PDB entry 1U4R | X-ray diffraction, 2.20 A resolution | chains A and B

[Chain A (and B)]
Name: Small inducible cytokine A5
Source organism: Homo sapiens
Notes: chain B of this document is another copy of the same molecule, construct and numbering; everything in this record applies to it too
UniProtKB: P13501 (CCL5_HUMAN); residues 1-68 here correspond to UniProt positions 24-91 (UniProt number = residue number + 23)
Sequence (68 residues; row label = number of the first residue in the row):
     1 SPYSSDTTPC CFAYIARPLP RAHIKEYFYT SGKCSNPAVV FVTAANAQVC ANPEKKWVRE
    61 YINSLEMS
Unresolved in the structure: 1-3, 44-45, 68 (chain B: fully traced)
Construct notes: engineered mutation Ala44 (Arg67 in P13501), Ala45 (Lys68 in P13501), Ala47 (Arg70 in P13501)
Disulfides: Cys10-Cys34, Cys11-Cys50
From the paper describing this entry:
  - binding site for sulfate ion: His23, Thr43, Lys55, Lys56, Trp57, Arg59
  - contacts within the chain: His23-Glu66 (hydrogen bond)
  - mutagenesis - Y3A: unchanged binding to heparin octasaccharide

[Chain A / chain B interface]
Pairs across the interface (40; chain A residue first):
  Ser4(A) - Ala13(B)
  Ser5(A) - Ala13(B)
  Ser5(A) - Tyr14(B)
  Ser5(A) - Ile15(B)  hydrogen bond (side chain-backbone)
  Ser5(A) - Cys50(B)  hydrogen bond (backbone-backbone)
  Asp6(A) - Gln48(B)
  Asp6(A) - Val49(B)
  Asp6(A) - Cys50(B)
  Thr7(A) - Pro9(B)
  Thr7(A) - Cys10(B)
  Thr7(A) - Val40(B)
  Thr7(A) - Gln48(B)  hydrogen bond
  Thr7(A) - Cys50(B)
  Thr8(A) - Thr8(B)
  Thr8(A) - Pro9(B)
  Thr8(A) - Cys10(B)  hydrogen bond (backbone-backbone)
  Thr8(A) - Phe12(B)
  Pro9(A) - Thr8(B)
  Cys10(A) - Thr7(B)
  Cys10(A) - Thr8(B)  hydrogen bond (backbone-backbone)
  Cys10(A) - Phe12(B)  hydrophobic
  Phe12(A) - Thr8(B)
  Phe12(A) - Cys10(B)  hydrophobic
  Phe12(A) - Lys33(B)
  Phe12(A) - Cys34(B)
  Ile15(A) - Tyr3(B)  hydrophobic
  Pro20(A) - Tyr3(B)
  His23(A) - Pro2(B)
  Lys33(A) - Phe12(B)
  Cys34(A) - Phe12(B)
  Val40(A) - Thr7(B)
  Ala47(A) - Tyr3(B)
  Ala47(A) - Ser5(B)
  Gln48(A) - Ser5(B)  hydrogen bond (backbone-side chain)
  Gln48(A) - Asp6(B)  hydrogen bond (backbone-backbone)
  Gln48(A) - Thr7(B)
  Val49(A) - Tyr3(B)  hydrophobic
  Val49(A) - Asp6(B)
  Cys50(A) - Asp6(B)  hydrogen bond (backbone-side chain)
  Cys50(A) - Thr7(B)
Interface residues without a listed pair, chain A (20 interface residues in all): Leu19, Asn46
Interface residues without a listed pair, chain B (20 interface residues in all): Ser4, Cys11

[Summary]
Chain A and chain B each contribute 20 residues to their interface, with 8 hydrogen bonds. Polar pairs include
Ser5(A)-Ile15(B), Thr7(A)-Gln48(B) and Gln48(A)-Ser5(B). From the paper: a binding site for sulfate ion at
His23(A), Thr43(A) and Lys55(A) among others; Y3A of chain A leaves binding to heparin octasaccharide
unchanged.
Both chains are Small inducible cytokine A5 (Homo sapiens). Entry 1U4R (Crystal Structure of human RANTES
mutant 44-AANA-47) was determined by X-ray diffraction together with 1U4L, 1U4M and 1U4P from the same study.
